7K9H - chains H and L of the 7 polymer chains in the assembly; structure by electron microscopy, 3.20 A resolution.

== Chain H ==
Molecule: 2B04 heavy chain
Source organism: Mus musculus
Amino-acid sequence (119 residues; each row starts with the number of its first residue):
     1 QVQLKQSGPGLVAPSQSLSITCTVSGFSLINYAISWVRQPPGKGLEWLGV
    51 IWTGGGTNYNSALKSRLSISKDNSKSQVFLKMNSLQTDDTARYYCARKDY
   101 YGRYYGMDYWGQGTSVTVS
Disulfides: Cys-22/Cys-95

== Chain L ==
Molecule: 2B04 light chain
Source organism: Mus musculus
Amino-acid sequence (109 residues; row label = number of the first residue in the row):
     1 QAVVTQESALTTSPGETVTLTCRSSTGAVTTSNYANWVQEKPDHLFTGLI
    51 GGTNNRAPGVPARFSGSLIGDKAALTITGAQTEDEAIYFCALWYNNHWVF
   101 GGGTKLTVL
Disulfides: Cys-22/Cys-90

== How chain H and chain L interact ==
Pairs across the interface (15):
  Leu-45(H) / Phe-46(L)  hydrophobic
  Leu-45(H) / Phe-89(L)  hydrophobic
  Leu-45(H) / Phe-100(L)  hydrophobic
  Trp-47(H) / His-97(L)
  Trp-47(H) / Trp-98(L)
  Trp-47(H) / Phe-100(L)  hydrophobic
  Arg-92(H) / His-44(L)
  Tyr-94(H) / His-44(L)
  Arg-103(H) / Arg-56(L)  hydrogen bond (side chain-backbone)
  Arg-103(H) / Pro-58(L)
  Tyr-104(H) / Gly-48(L)
  Tyr-104(H) / Ala-57(L)  hydrophobic
  Tyr-104(H) / Pro-58(L)
  Trp-110(H) / Thr-47(L)
  Trp-110(H) / Gly-48(L)
Interface residues without a listed pair, chain H (15 interface residues in all): Val-37, Gln-39, Glu-46, Asn-60, Tyr-105, Gly-106, Met-107, Asp-108
Interface residues without a listed pair, chain L (17 interface residues in all): Tyr-34, Asn-36, Val-38, Glu-40, Gly-51, Gly-101

== In short ==
Chain H and chain L form an interface of 15 and 17 residues respectively; the contacts include 1 hydrogen
bond. The hydrogen-bonded pair is Arg-103(H)/Arg-56(L).
Chain H is 2B04 heavy chain and chain L is 2B04 light chain, both from Mus musculus; the structure, SARS-CoV-2
Spike in complex with neutralizing Fab 2B04 (one up, two down conformation), was determined by electron
microscopy (same publication as 7K9I, 7K9J and 7K9K).
